PDB entry 6U8C | X-ray diffraction, 2.61 A resolution | chains A and H of the 6 polymer chains in the assembly

# Chain A
Protein: Protein G
Source organism: Streptococcus sp. 'group G'
Chain sequence (67 residues; row label = number of the first residue in the row):
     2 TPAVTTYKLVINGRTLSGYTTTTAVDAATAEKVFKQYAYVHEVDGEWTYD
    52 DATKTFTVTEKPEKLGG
Not modelled in the structure: 2-4, 62-68

# Chain H
Protein: Antibody heavy chain Fab
Source organism: Homo sapiens
Notes: antibody fragment or engineered binder
Chain sequence (238 residues; row label = number of the first residue in the row):
     1 EISEVQLVESGGGLVQPGGSLRLSCAASGFNLSSSSIHWVRQAPGKGLEW
    51 VASIYSYYGSTSYADSVKGRFTISADTSKNTAYLQMNSLRAEDTAVYYCA
   101 REYHSYWSYSWWPRVGLDYWGQGTLVTVSSASTKGPSVFPLAPSSKSTSG
   151 GTAALGCLVKDYFPEPVTVSWNSGALTSGVHTFPAVLQSSGLYSLSSVVT
   201 VPSSSLGTQTYICNVNHKPSNTKVDKKVEPKSCDKTHT
Not modelled in the structure: 1-3, 103-112, 115, 145-148, 232-238
Cystine bridges: Cys25-Cys99, Cys157-Cys213

# How chain A and chain H interact
Pairs across the interface - 21 pairs, chain A then chain H:
  Thr16(A) with Asp225(H); Lys226(H); Lys227(H), hydrogen bond (backbone-backbone); Glu229(H)
  Leu17(A) with Val224(H), hydrophobic; Asp225(H); Lys226(H)
  Ser18(A) with Val224(H); Asp225(H), hydrogen bond (backbone-backbone)
  Gly19(A) with Lys223(H)
  Tyr20(A) with Asn221(H); Thr222(H); Lys223(H), hydrogen bond (backbone-backbone)
  Thr21(A) with Thr222(H), hydrogen bond
  Thr22(A) with Ser220(H), hydrogen bond (side chain-backbone); Asn221(H)
  Tyr38(A) with Pro136(H), hydrogen bond (side chain-backbone); Ser137(H)
  Val41(A) with Phe139(H)
  His42(A) with Ser137(H); Val138(H), hydrogen bond (side chain-backbone)
Interface residues without a listed pair, chain A (12 interface residues in all): Arg15, Thr23
Interface residues without a listed pair, chain H (15 interface residues in all): Thr133, Gly135
From the paper, about this interface:
  - specific contacts: Val41(A)-Phe139(H) (hydrophobic contact)
  - interface residues, chain A: Thr16(A), His42(A)
  - interface residues, chain H: Ser137(H), Asn221(H)

# Summary
12 residues of chain A face 15 of chain H across their interface, with 7 hydrogen bonds. Among the polar pairs
are Thr21(A)-Thr222(H), Thr22(A)-Ser220(H) and Tyr38(A)-Pro136(H). The paper describes a hydrophobic contact
between Val41(A) and Phe139(H). From the paper: interface residues Thr16(A), His42(A) and Ser137(H) among
others.
Here chain A is Protein G (Streptococcus sp. 'group G') and chain H is Antibody heavy chain Fab (Homo
sapiens). Entry 6U8C (Crystal structure of an engineered ultra-high affinity Fab-Protein G complex) was
determined by X-ray diffraction.
